Entry 7Q12 (electron microscopy, 3.70 A resolution); this record covers chains A and C of the 8 polymer chains in the assembly.

Chain A (and C):
Name: Glycogen [starch] synthase, muscle
Source organism: Homo sapiens
Notes: EC 2.4.1.11; chain C of this document is another copy of the same molecule, construct and numbering; everything in this record applies to it too
UniProt: P13807 (GYS1_HUMAN); numbering as in UniProt (aligned over 1-737)
Sequence (737 residues; numbered 1 to 737; the number before each row is that of its first residue):
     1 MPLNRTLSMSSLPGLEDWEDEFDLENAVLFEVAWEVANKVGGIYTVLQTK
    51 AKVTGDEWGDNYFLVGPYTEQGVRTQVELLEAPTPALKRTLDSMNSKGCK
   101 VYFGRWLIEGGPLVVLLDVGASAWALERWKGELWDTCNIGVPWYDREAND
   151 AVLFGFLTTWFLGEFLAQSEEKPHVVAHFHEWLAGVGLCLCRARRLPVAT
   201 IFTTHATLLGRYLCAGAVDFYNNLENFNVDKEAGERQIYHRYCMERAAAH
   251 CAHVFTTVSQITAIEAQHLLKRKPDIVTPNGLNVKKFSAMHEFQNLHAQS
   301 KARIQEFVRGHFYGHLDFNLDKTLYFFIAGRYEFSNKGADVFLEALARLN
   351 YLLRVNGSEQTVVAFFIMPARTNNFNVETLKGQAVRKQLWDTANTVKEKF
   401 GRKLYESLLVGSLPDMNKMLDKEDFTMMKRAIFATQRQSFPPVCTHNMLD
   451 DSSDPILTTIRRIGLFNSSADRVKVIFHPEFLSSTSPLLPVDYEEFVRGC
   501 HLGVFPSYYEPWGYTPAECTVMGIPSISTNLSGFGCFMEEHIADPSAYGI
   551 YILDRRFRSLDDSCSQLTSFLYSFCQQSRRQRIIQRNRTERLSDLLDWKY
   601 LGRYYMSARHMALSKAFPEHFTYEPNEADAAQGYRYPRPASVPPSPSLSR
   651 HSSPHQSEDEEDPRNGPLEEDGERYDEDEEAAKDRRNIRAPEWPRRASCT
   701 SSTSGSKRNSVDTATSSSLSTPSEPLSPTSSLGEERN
Not modelled in the structure: 1-28, 619-737
Ligand contacts:
  - 6-O-phosphono-alpha-D-glucopyranose (G6P), molecule 1: Ala289, His291, Glu292
  - 6-O-phosphono-alpha-D-glucopyranose (G6P), molecule 2: Gln294, His297, Ala298, Lys301, His501, Arg579, Arg582, Ile583, Arg586
Swiss-Prot annotation at these positions:
  - binding site (UDP): Lys39, Arg331, Thr515
  - binding site (UDP-alpha-D-glucose): His205, Arg211, Arg331, Glu510, Trp512, Gly513
  - binding site (alpha-D-glucose 6-phosphate): His291, Glu292, Gln294, His297, Lys301, His501, Arg582, Arg586
  - modified residue: Ser8 (Phosphoserine), Ser11 (Phosphoserine), Ser412 (Phosphoserine), Ser641 (Phosphoserine), Ser645 (Phosphoserine), Ser649 (Phosphoserine), Ser652 (Phosphoserine), Ser653 (Phosphoserine), Ser657 (Phosphoserine), Ser698 (Phosphoserine), Thr700 (Phosphothreonine), Ser710 (Phosphoserine), Thr721 (Phosphothreonine), Ser727 (Phosphoserine), Ser731 (Phosphoserine)
  - natural variant: Gly464 (G464S: In NIDDM)
From the paper describing this entry:
  - binding site for 6-O-phosphono-alpha-D-glucopyranose: His291, Glu292, Gln294, Lys301, His501, Arg579, Arg582, Arg586
  - conformationally variable residues (order/disorder transition): Met290 to Glu292
  - mutagenesis - R582A/R586A: abolished binding to 6-O-phosphono-alpha-D-glucopyranose

Chain A / chain C interface:
Pairs across the interface (22; chain A residue first):
  Phe287(A) with Arg580(C), hydrogen bond (backbone-side chain)
  Ser288(A) with Arg579(C); Arg580(C), hydrogen bond (backbone-side chain); Ile583(C)
  Ala289(A) with Ile583(C), hydrophobic
  Met290(A) with Arg580(C); Ile583(C), hydrophobic; Ile584(C), hydrophobic; Asn587(C)
  His291(A) with His291(C); Gln294(C)
  Gln294(A) with His291(C)
  Asn295(A) with Asn295(C), hydrogen bond
  Arg579(A) with Ser288(C)
  Arg580(A) with Phe287(C), hydrogen bond (side chain-backbone); Ser288(C), hydrogen bond (side chain-backbone); Met290(C)
  Ile583(A) with Ser288(C); Ala289(C), hydrophobic; Met290(C), hydrophobic
  Ile584(A) with Met290(C), hydrophobic
  Asn587(A) with Met290(C)

Summary:
The chain A/chain C interface involves 12 residues from each chain, with 5 hydrogen bonds. Polar contacts
include Phe287(A)-Arg580(C), Ser288(A)-Arg580(C) and Asn295(A)-Asn295(C). Chain A binds
6-O-phosphono-alpha-D-glucopyranose. From the paper: a binding site for 6-O-phosphono-alpha-D-glucopyranose at
His291(A), Glu292(A) and Gln294(A) among others; R582A/R586A of chain A abolish binding to
6-O-phosphono-alpha-D-glucopyranose.
Both chains are Glycogen [starch] synthase, muscle (Homo sapiens). Entry 7Q12 (Human GYS1-GYG1 complex
activated state bound to glucose-6-phosphate) was determined by electron microscopy together with 7Q0B, 7Q0S
and 7Q13 from the same study.
